2X7U - chain A; structure by X-ray diffraction, 2.12 A resolution.

[Chain A]
Molecule: Carbonic anhydrase 2
From: Homo sapiens
Notes: EC 4.2.1.1; fragment: 2-260
Reference sequence: P00918 (CAH2_HUMAN); residue numbers follow UniProt; this construct covers 2-260
Sequence (259 residues; row label = number of the first residue in the row):
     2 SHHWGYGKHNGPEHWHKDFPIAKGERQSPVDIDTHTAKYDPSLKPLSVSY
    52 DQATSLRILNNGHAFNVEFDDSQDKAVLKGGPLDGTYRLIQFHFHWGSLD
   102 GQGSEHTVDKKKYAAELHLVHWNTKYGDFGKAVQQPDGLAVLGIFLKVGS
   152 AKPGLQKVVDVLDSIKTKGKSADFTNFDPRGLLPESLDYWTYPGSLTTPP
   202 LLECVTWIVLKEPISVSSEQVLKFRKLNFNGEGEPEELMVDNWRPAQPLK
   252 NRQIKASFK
Not modelled in the structure: 2-3
Ion coordination: Zn2+ site 1: H4, H36, H64; Zn2+ site 2: H94, H96, H119 (together with WZA)
Ligand contacts: WZA ((9beta,14beta,17beta)-17-hydroxy-2-methoxyestra-1,3,5(10)-trien-3-yl sulfamate): Q92, H94, H96, E106, H119, V121, F130, V134, V142, S196, L197, T198, T199, P200, P201, W208

[Overview]
Ligands of chain A: compound WZA. The Zn2+ site 1 is built by H4, H36 and H64. H94, H96 and H119 coordinate
Zn2+ site 2.
Chain A is Carbonic anhydrase 2 (Homo sapiens); the structure, Structures of human carbonic anhydrase II
inhibitor complexes reveal a second binding site for steroidal and ..., was determined by X-ray diffraction
together with 2X7S and 2X7T from the same study.
